1TPZ - chain A; structure by X-ray diffraction, 2.00 A resolution.

[Chain A]
Molecule: interferon-inducible GTPase
From: Mus musculus
UniProtKB: Q9QZ85 (IIGP1_MOUSE); residues 1-411 here = UniProt positions 1-411
Sequence (422 residues; row label = number of the first residue in the row):
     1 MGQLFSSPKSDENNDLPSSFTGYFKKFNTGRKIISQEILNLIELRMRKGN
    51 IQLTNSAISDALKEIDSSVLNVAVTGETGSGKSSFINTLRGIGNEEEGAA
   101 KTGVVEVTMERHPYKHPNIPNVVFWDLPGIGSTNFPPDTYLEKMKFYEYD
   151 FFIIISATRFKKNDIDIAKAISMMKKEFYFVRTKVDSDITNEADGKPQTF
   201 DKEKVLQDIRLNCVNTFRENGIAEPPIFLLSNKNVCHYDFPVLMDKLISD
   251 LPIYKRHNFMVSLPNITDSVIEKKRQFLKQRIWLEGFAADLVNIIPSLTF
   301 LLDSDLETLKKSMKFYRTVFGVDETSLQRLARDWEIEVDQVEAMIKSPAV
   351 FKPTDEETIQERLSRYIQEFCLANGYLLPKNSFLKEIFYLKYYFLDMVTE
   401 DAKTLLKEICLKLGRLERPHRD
Not modelled in the structure: 1-13, 195-201, 416-422
Differences from the reference sequence: cloning artifact (412-422)
Metal / ion sites: Mg2+: Ser83 (together with GDP)
Residues lining bound ligands: GDP (guanosine-5'-diphosphate): Glu77, Thr78, Gly79, Ser80, Gly81, Lys82, Ser83, Ser84, Lys101, Thr102, Gly103, Val104, Asp126, Thr183, Lys184, Asp186, Ser187, Leu230, Ser231, Asn232, Lys233
Swiss-Prot annotation at these positions:
  - binding site (GDP): Gly79, Gly81, Lys82, Ser83, Ser84, Thr102, Gly103, Lys184, Asp186, Ser187, Asn232
  - modified residue ((Microbial infection) Phosphothreonine): Thr102, Thr108
  - lipidation: Gly2 (N-myristoyl glycine)
  - mutagenesis: Gly2 (G2A: Protein is detected exclusively in the aqueous phase), Lys82 (K82A: Constitutively active. Binds GTP but fails to hydrolyze it. Does not localize to the parasitophorous vacuole membrane following T.gondii infection), Ser83 (S83N: Abrogates interaction with HOOK3. Greatly reduces binding affinity for GDP and GTP. Abolishes GTP-dependent oligomer formation), Thr102 (T102A: Abolishes interaction with T.gondii GRA7. Abolishes GTPase activity. Reduces GTP-dependent oligomerization; T102D: Abolishes GTPase activity. Reduces GTP-dependent oligomerization ...), Thr108 (T108A: Abolishes interaction with T.gondii GRA7. Abolishes GTPase activity. Reduces GTP-dependent oligomerization; T108D: Abolishes GTPase activity. Reduces GTP-dependent oligomerization ...), Lys161 (K161E: Blocks T.gondii ROP5 binding), Lys162 (K162E: Blocks T.gondii ROP5 binding), Asp164 (D164A: Blocks T.gondii ROP5 binding), Lys196 (K196D: Blocks T.gondii ROP5 binding), Pro197 (P197H: Blocks T.gondii ROP5 binding), Asn212 (N212R: Blocks T.gondii ROP5 binding), Cys213 (C213R: Blocks T.gondii ROP5 binding)

[In short]
Chain A binds GDP. UniProt lists 11 GDP-binding residues and 12 mutagenesis sites.
Chain A is interferon-inducible GTPase (Mus musculus); the structure, Crystal Structure of IIGP1: a paradigm
for interferon inducible p47 resistance GTPases, was determined by X-ray diffraction, deposited together with
1TQ2, 1TQ4, 1TQ6 and 1TQD.
